6RDO - chains Q and S of the 31 polymer chains in the assembly; structure by electron microscopy, 3.10 A resolution.

== Chain Q ==
Name: epsilon: Polytomella F-ATP synthase epsilon subunit
From: Polytomella sp. Pringsheim 198.80
Sequence (74 residues; row label = number of the first residue in the row):
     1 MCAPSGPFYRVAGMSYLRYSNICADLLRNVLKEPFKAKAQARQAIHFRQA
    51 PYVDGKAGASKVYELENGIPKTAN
Disordered / not traced: 1-2

== Chain S ==
Name: ATP synthase gamma chain, mitochondrial
From: Polytomella sp. Pringsheim 198.80
UniProtKB: Q4LDE7 (Q4LDE7_9CHLO); numbering as in UniProt (aligned over 1-317)
Sequence (317 residues; row label = number of the first residue in the row):
     1 MALRKAVLSLGLSQGVAAEAVLGSGMFNAVQHESVRYASNQAVKQRIRAI
    51 KNIGKITKAMKMVAASKMKNAQIAVEQSRGLVDPFVRLFGDFPAVNSNKS
   101 VVVAVTSDKGLCGGLNSNITKYTRATLATTESEGKDVVVVSIGDKGRSQL
   151 TRIESQRYQLAIADTYKVRVTFGQASLIVEELIKHNPQSYQILFNKFRSA
   201 ISFKPTVATILSPDLLEKQLEDVTGNSLDAYDIEASHERSDVLRDLTEFH
   251 LGVTLYNAMLENNCSEHASRMSAMENSTKSAGEMLGKLTLDYNRKRQATI
   301 TTELIEIIAGASALMDE
Disordered / not traced: 1-38, 316-317

== Interface between chain Q and chain S ==
Residue-residue contacts (62):
  S5(Q) with D241(S)
  G6(Q) with H237(S), hydrogen bond (backbone-side chain); D241(S)
  P7(Q) with S236(S); H237(S)
  Y9(Q) with D245(S), hydrogen bond
  R10(Q) with R244(S); D245(S), salt bridge; E248(S), salt bridge
  S15(Q) with E180(S), hydrogen bond; E248(S)
  Y16(Q) with D245(S); E248(S), hydrogen bond (backbone-side chain)
  L17(Q) with F172(S), hydrophobic; S176(S); V179(S), hydrophobic; E248(S); G252(S)
  R18(Q) with L177(S); E180(S), salt bridge
  N21(Q) with F172(S); G173(S); S176(S), hydrogen bond
  A41(Q) with R169(S), hydrogen bond (backbone-side chain); T171(S)
  R42(Q) with T171(S)
  A44(Q) with T171(S), hydrogen bond (backbone-side chain)
  I45(Q) with G173(S); Q174(S); L177(S), hydrophobic
  H46(Q) with D164(S); V168(S); Q174(S)
  F47(Q) with I162(S), hydrophobic; A163(S); D164(S); Q174(S); L177(S), hydrophobic; I178(S), hydrophobic
  R48(Q) with D144(S), salt bridge; I162(S); A163(S), hydrogen bond (backbone-backbone); D164(S), salt bridge
  Q49(Q) with L160(S); A161(S); E181(S), hydrogen bond
  A50(Q) with L160(S); A161(S), hydrogen bond (backbone-backbone)
  P51(Q) with Q159(S)
  Y52(Q) with R147(S); Y158(S); Q159(S), hydrogen bond (backbone-backbone); A161(S), hydrophobic
  G55(Q) with T151(S); S155(S)
  K56(Q) with R147(S), hydrogen bond (side chain-backbone); T151(S), hydrogen bond
  Y63(Q) with L177(S), hydrophobic; E181(S), hydrogen bond
  I69(Q) with L177(S), hydrophobic
  N74(Q) with E180(S), hydrogen bond; K184(S)
Other interface residues (no listed pair), chain Q (28 interface residues in all): Q43, K61
Other interface residues (no listed pair), chain S (33 interface residues in all): T165, F249

== Summary ==
28 residues of chain Q face 33 of chain S across their interface, with 15 hydrogen bonds and 5 salt bridges.
Polar pairs include R10(Q)-D245(S), R10(Q)-E248(S) and R18(Q)-E180(S).
Chain Q is epsilon: Polytomella F-ATP synthase epsilon subunit and chain S is ATP synthase gamma chain,
mitochondrial, both from Polytomella sp. Pringsheim 198.80; the structure, Cryo-EM structure of Polytomella
F-ATP synthase, Rotary substate 1C, composite map, was determined by electron microscopy together with 6RD4,
6RD5, 6RD6, 6RD7, 6RD8, 6RD9 and 46 further entries from the same study.
